Entry 8PP7 (electron microscopy, 2.91 A resolution); this record covers chains C and I of the 14 polymer chains in the assembly.

== Chain C ==
Name: Histone H2A
Organism: Drosophila melanogaster
UniProtKB: P84051 (H2A_DROME); residues 1-123 here correspond to UniProt positions 2-124 (UniProt number = residue number + 1)
Sequence (123 residues; row label = number of the first residue in the row):
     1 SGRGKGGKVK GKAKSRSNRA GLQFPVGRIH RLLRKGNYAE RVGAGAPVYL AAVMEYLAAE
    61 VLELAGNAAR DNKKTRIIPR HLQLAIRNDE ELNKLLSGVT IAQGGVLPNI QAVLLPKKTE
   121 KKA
Disordered / not traced: 1-11, 118-123
UniProt features mapped onto this chain:
  - modified residue: Ser1 (N-acetylserine), Lys35 (N6-succinyllysine), Gln103 (N5-methylglutamine), Thr119 (Phosphothreonine)
  - cross-link: Lys118 (Glycyl lysine isopeptide (Lys-Gly) (interchain with G-Cter in ubiquitin))

== Chain I ==
Molecule: 248-nt DNA strand
Organism: Homo sapiens
Sequence (248 nucleotides; row label = number of the first residue in the row; note: 76 numbers in that range are skipped by the numbering (no residue carries them; nothing is unmodelled there); numbers below 1 keep their minus sign (DA-113 is residue -113)):
  -113 ATATCTCGGG CTTATGTGAT GGACCCTATA CGCGGCGGAC CTGGAGAATC CCGGTGCCGA
   -53 GGCCGCTCAA TTGGTCGTAG ACAGCTCTAG CACCGCTTAA ACGCACGTAC GCGCTGTCCC
     7 C
    84 CGCGTTTTAA CCGCCAAGGG GATTACTCCC TAGTCTCCAG GCACGTGTCA GATATATACA
   144 TCCTGTGTAT GTATTGAACA GCGACTCGGG ATATCTCTAG AGTCGACCTG CAGGCATGCA
   204 AGCTTGG
Disordered / not traced: -113 to -76, 154-210

== Interface between chain C and chain I ==
Contacting residue pairs - 14 pairs, chain C then chain I:
  Arg28(C) with DG124(I), phosphate contact; DC125(I), salt bridge to the phosphate
  Arg41(C) with DT114(I), phosphate contact; DA115(I), phosphate contact
  Val42(C) with DT114(I), sugar contact; DA115(I), hydrogen bond to the phosphate
  Gly43(C) with DT114(I), phosphate contact
  Ala44(C) with DT114(I), phosphate contact
  Lys74(C) with DG134(I), phosphate contact; DA135(I), salt bridge to the phosphate
  Thr75(C) with DA133(I), hydrogen bond to the phosphate; DG134(I), hydrogen bond to the phosphate
  Arg76(C) with DA133(I), sugar contact; DG134(I), hydrogen bond to the phosphate
Also at the interface, not in a pair above, chain C (10 interface residues in all): Glu40, Lys73

== Summary ==
10 residues of chain C face 7 of chain I across their interface; the contacts include 4 hydrogen bonds and 2
salt bridges. Among the polar pairs are Val42(C)-DA115(I), Thr75(C)-DA133(I) and Thr75(C)-DG134(I).
Chain C is Histone H2A (Drosophila melanogaster) and chain I is a 248-nt DNA strand (Homo sapiens); the
structure, human RYBP-PRC1 bound to mononucleosome, was determined by electron microscopy.
